4PPP - chains A and B of the 4 polymer chains in the assembly; structure by X-ray diffraction, 2.69 A resolution.

# Chain A (and B)
Name: Estrogen receptor
Source organism: Homo sapiens
Notes: fragment: ligand-binding domain; chain B of this document is another copy of the same molecule, construct and numbering; everything in this record applies to it too
Reference sequence: P03372 (ESR1_HUMAN); numbering as in UniProt (aligned over 305-548)
Sequence (244 residues; each row starts with the number of its first residue):
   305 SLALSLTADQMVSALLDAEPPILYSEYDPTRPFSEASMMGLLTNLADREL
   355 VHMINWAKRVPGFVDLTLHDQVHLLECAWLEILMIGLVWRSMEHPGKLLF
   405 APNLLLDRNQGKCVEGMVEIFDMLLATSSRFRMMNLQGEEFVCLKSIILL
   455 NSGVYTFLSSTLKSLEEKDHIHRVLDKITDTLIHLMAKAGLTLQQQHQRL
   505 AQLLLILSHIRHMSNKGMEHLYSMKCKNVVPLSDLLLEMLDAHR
Unresolved in the structure: 331-336, 462-471 (chain B: 305-308, 462-466)
Construct notes: engineered mutation S537 (Tyr in P03372)
Residues lining bound ligands: fluoro-resveratrol (FSV; 5-[(E)-2-(3-fluoro-4-hydroxyphenyl)ethenyl]benzene-1,3-diol): M343, L346, T347, L349, A350, E353, L387, M388, L391, R394, F404, M421, I424, G521, H524, L525, M528

# Chain A / chain B interface
Residue-residue contacts - 48 pairs, chain A then chain B:
  A430(A) - Y459(B)
  R434(A) - Y459(B)
  R434(A) - H476(B)  hydrogen bond
  I451(A) - L509(B)  hydrophobic
  N455(A) - L509(B)
  Y459(A) - A430(B)
  Y459(A) - R434(B)
  Y459(A) - L509(B)
  Y459(A) - I510(B)
  Y459(A) - H513(B)
  T460(A) - M427(B)
  H476(A) - R434(B)  hydrogen bond
  D480(A) - Q502(B)
  D480(A) - Q506(B)  hydrogen bond
  T483(A) - H501(B)
  T483(A) - A505(B)
  D484(A) - Q498(B)  hydrogen bond
  D484(A) - Q502(B)  hydrogen bond
  I487(A) - H501(B)
  Q498(A) - D484(B)  hydrogen bond
  H501(A) - T483(B)
  H501(A) - I487(B)
  H501(A) - H501(B)  hydrogen bond
  H501(A) - L504(B)
  Q502(A) - D480(B)
  Q502(A) - D484(B)  hydrogen bond
  L504(A) - H501(B)
  L504(A) - L504(B)  hydrophobic
  A505(A) - T483(B)
  A505(A) - L508(B)  hydrophobic
  Q506(A) - D480(B)  hydrogen bond
  L508(A) - A505(B)  hydrophobic
  L509(A) - I451(B)  hydrophobic
  L509(A) - N455(B)
  L509(A) - Y459(B)
  I510(A) - Y459(B)
  L511(A) - S512(B)
  S512(A) - L511(B)
  S512(A) - R515(B)  hydrogen bond
  H513(A) - Y459(B)
  H513(A) - R515(B)
  R515(A) - S512(B)  hydrogen bond
  R515(A) - H513(B)
  R515(A) - H516(B)
  H516(A) - R515(B)
  H516(A) - N519(B)  hydrogen bond
  N519(A) - H516(B)  hydrogen bond
  N519(A) - N519(B)
Other interface residues (no listed pair), chain A (33 interface residues in all): E385, M427, M437, L479, L497, K520, H547
Other interface residues (no listed pair), chain B (33 interface residues in all): E385, M437, T460, L479, L497, K520, H547

# Summary
Chain A and chain B each contribute 33 residues to their interface, with 13 hydrogen bonds. Among the polar
pairs are R434(A)-H476(B), D480(A)-Q506(B) and D484(A)-Q498(B). Bound to chain A: fluoro-resveratrol.
Chain A and chain B are both Estrogen receptor (Homo sapiens); the structure, Crystal Structure of the
Estrogen Receptor alpha Ligand-binding Domain in Complex with Fluoro-Resveratrol, was determined by X-ray
diffraction, deposited together with 4PP6 and 4PPS.
